Entry 8JJ5 (electron microscopy, 3.50 A resolution); this record covers chains A and D of the 4 polymer chains in the assembly.

Chain A:
Name: Tetraspanin
From: Sus scrofa
UniProt: Q06AT5 (Q06AT5_PIG); numbering as in UniProt (aligned over 1-257)
Chain sequence (257 residues; numbered 1 to 257; the number before each row is that of its first residue):
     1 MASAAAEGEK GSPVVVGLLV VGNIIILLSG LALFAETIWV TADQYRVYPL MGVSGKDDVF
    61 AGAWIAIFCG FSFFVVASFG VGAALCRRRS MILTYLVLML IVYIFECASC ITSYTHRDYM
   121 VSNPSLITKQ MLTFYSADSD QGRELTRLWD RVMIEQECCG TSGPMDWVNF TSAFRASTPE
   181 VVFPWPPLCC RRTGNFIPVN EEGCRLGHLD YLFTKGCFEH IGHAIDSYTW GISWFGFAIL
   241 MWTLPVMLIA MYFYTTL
Unresolved in the structure: 1-9
Disulfides: C158-C217, C159-C189, C190-C204
Covalent attachments: N-acetylglucosamine (NAG) linked to N169
From the paper describing this entry:
  - post-translational modification sites: N169

Chain D:
Name: UPK1B
From: Sus scrofa
UniProt: Q06AT4 (Q06AT4_PIG); residues 1-260 here = UniProt positions 1-260
Chain sequence (260 residues; each row starts with the number of its first residue):
     1 MAKDDSTVRC FQSLLVFGNV IIGMCGIALT AECIFFVSDQ YSLYPLLEAT DNDDIYGAAW
    61 IGIFVGICLF CLSVLGIVGI MKSNRKILLV YFILMFIVYG FEVASCITAA TQRDFFTPNL
   121 FLKQMLERYQ NNSPPSNDDK WKNNGVTKTW DRLMLQDYCC GVNGPSDWQK YTSAFRTENN
   181 DADYPWPRQC CVMNKLKEPL NLEACKLGVP GYYHNQGCYE LISGPMNRHA WGVAWFGFAI
   241 LCWTFWVLLG TMFYWSRIEY
Unresolved in the structure: 1-6
Disulfides: C159-C218, C160-C190, C191-C205
Covalent attachments: N-acetylglucosamine (NAG) linked to N131
From the paper describing this entry:
  - post-translational modification sites: N131

How chain A and chain D interact:
Residue-residue contacts - 21 pairs, chain A then chain D:
  I38(A) with I34(D), hydrophobic
  F71(A) with F70(D), hydrophobic
  F74(A) with F70(D), hydrophobic
  S136(A) with K195(D)
  R147(A) with Q156(D), hydrogen bond (side chain-backbone); D157(D), salt bridge
  P187(A) with K195(D); L196(D)
  L188(A) with K197(D)
  R192(A) with K197(D), hydrogen bond (side chain-backbone)
  G194(A) with Q130(D), hydrogen bond (backbone-side chain); Q189(D), hydrogen bond (backbone-side chain)
  N195(A) with Q130(D), hydrogen bond; F175(D); N179(D), hydrogen bond; Y184(D); R188(D); Q189(D)
  F196(A) with L155(D), hydrophobic; Q189(D)
  I197(A) with R188(D)
Interface residues without a listed pair, chain A (13 interface residues in all): F183
Interface residues without a listed pair, chain D (15 interface residues in all): D151

Summary:
13 residues of chain A face 15 of chain D across their interface; the contacts include 6 hydrogen bonds and 1
salt bridge. Among the polar pairs are R147(A)-D157(D), R147(A)-Q156(D) and R192(A)-K197(D).
N-acetylglucosamine is covalently linked to N169(A). N-acetylglucosamine is covalently linked to N131(D). From
the paper: modification sites N169(A) and N131(D).
Here chain A is Tetraspanin and chain D is UPK1B, both from Sus scrofa. Entry 8JJ5 (Porcine uroplakin complex)
was determined by electron microscopy.
